Entry 4GDF (X-ray diffraction, 2.80 A resolution); this record covers chains B and C of the 4 polymer chains in the assembly.

Chain B:
Name: Large T antigen
Organism: Simian virus 40
Reference sequence: Q9DH70 (Q9DH70_SV40); residues 131-627 here = UniProt positions 131-627
Amino-acid sequence (497 residues; numbered 131 to 627; the number before each row is that of its first residue):
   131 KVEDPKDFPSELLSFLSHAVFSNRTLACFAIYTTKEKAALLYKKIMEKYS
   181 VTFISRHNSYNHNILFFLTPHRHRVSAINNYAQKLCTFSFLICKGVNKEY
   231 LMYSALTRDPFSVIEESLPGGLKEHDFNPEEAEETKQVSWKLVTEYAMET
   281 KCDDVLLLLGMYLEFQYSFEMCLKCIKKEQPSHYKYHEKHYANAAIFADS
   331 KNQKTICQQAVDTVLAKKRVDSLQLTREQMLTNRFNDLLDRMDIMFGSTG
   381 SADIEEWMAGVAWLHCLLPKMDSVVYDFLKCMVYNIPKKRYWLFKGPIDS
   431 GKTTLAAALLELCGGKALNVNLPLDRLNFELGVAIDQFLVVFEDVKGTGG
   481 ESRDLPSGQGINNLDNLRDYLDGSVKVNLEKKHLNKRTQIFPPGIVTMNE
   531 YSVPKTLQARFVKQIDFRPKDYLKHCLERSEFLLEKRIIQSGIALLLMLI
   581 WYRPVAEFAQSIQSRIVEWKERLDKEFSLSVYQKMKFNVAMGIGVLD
Reported in the primary citation:
  - binding site for the 32-nt DNA strand (chain C): Ala-149, Val-150, Phe-151, Ser-152, Asn-153, Arg-154, His-513, Leu-514
  - binding site for the 32-nt DNA strand: Arg-204, Lys-512
  - contacts within the chain: Arg-154/Asn-227 (hydrogen bond)
  - conformationally variable residues (loop rearrangement, side-chain flip): Ala-149, Ser-152, Arg-154
  - self-association interface (contacts with another copy of this molecule): Lys-271, Asn-515

Chain C:
Molecule: 32-nt DNA strand
Sequence (32 nucleotides; numbered 1 to 32; the number before each row is that of its first residue):
     1 ACTACTTCTGGAATAGCTCAGAGGCCGAGGCG

How chain B and chain C interact:
Contacting residue pairs - 17 pairs, chain B then chain C:
  Asn-153(B) / DG16(C)  base contact
  Asn-153(B) / DC17(C)  hydrogen bond to the base
  Thr-155(B) / DG16(C)  sugar contact
  Thr-155(B) / DC17(C)  hydrogen bond to the phosphate
  Arg-202(B) / DG16(C)  phosphate contact
  Arg-202(B) / DC17(C)  salt bridge to the phosphate
  Arg-202(B) / DT18(C)  salt bridge to the phosphate
  His-203(B) / DG16(C)  salt bridge to the phosphate
  Arg-204(B) / DA15(C)  hydrogen bond to the base
  Arg-204(B) / DG16(C)  hydrogen bond to the phosphate
  Ala-207(B) / DA15(C)  phosphate contact
  Ala-207(B) / DG16(C)  phosphate contact
  Asn-210(B) / DA15(C)  phosphate contact
  Lys-334(B) / DC8(C)  salt bridge to the phosphate
  His-513(B) / DT7(C)  base contact
  His-513(B) / DC8(C)  hydrogen bond to the sugar
  His-513(B) / DT9(C)  sugar contact
Other interface residues (no listed pair), chain B (10 interface residues in all): Ser-206
Other interface residues (no listed pair), chain C (8 interface residues in all): DT14

In short:
10 residues of chain B and 8 residues of chain C are in contact; the contacts include 5 hydrogen bonds and 4
salt bridges. Among the polar pairs are Asn-153(B)/DC17(C), Arg-204(B)/DA15(C) and His-513(B)/DC8(C). The
paper reports a binding site for the 32-nt DNA strand (chain C) at Ala-149(B), Val-150(B) and Phe-151(B) among
others; a binding site for the 32-nt DNA strand at Arg-204(B) and Lys-512(B).
Here chain B is Large T antigen (Simian virus 40) and chain C is a 32-nt DNA strand. Entry 4GDF (A Crystal
Structure of SV40 Large T Antigen) was determined by X-ray diffraction.
